Entry 5ZEU (electron microscopy, 3.70 A resolution); this record covers chains a and q of the 22 polymer chains in the assembly.

Chain a:
Molecule: 16S rRNA
Source organism: Mycobacterium smegmatis (strain ATCC 700084 / mc(2)155)
Sequence (1528 nucleotides; row label = number of the first residue in the row):
     1 UUUUUGUUUG GAGAGUUUGA UCCUGGCUCA GGACGAACGC UGGCGGCGUG CUUAACACAU
    61 GCAAGUCGAA CGGAAAGGCC CUUUCGGGGG UACUCGAGUG GCGAACGGGU GAGUAACACG
   121 UGGGUGAUCU GCCCUGCACU UUGGGAUAAG CCUGGGAAAC UGGGUCUAAU ACCGAAUACA
   181 CCCUGCUGGU CGCAUGGCCU GGUAGGGGAA AGCUUUUGCG GUGUGGGAUG GGCCCGCGGC
   241 CUAUCAGCUU GUUGGUGGGG UGAUGGCCUA CCAAGGCGAC GACGGGUAGC CGGCCUGAGA
   301 GGGUGACCGG CCACACUGGG ACUGAGAUAC GGCCCAGACU CCUACGGGAG GCAGCAGUGG
   361 GGAAUAUUGC ACAAUGGGCG CAAGCCUGAU GCAGCGACGC CGCGUGAGGG AUGACGGCCU
   421 UCGGGUUGUA AACCUCUUUC AGCACAGACG AAGCGCAAGU GACGGUAUGU GCAGAAGAAG
   481 GACCGGCCAA CUACGUGCCA GCAGCCGCGG UAAUACGUAG GGUCCGAGCG UUGUCCGGAA
   541 UUACUGGGCG UAAAGAGCUC GUAGGUGGUU UGUCGCGUUG UUCGUGAAAA CUCACAGCUU
   601 AACUGUGGGC GUGCGGGCGA UACGGGCAGA CUAGAGUACU GCAGGGGAGA CUGGAAUUCC
   661 UGGUGUAGCG GUGGAAUGCG CAGAUAUCAG GAGGAACACC GGUGGCGAAG GCGGGUCUCU
   721 GGGCAGUAAC UGACGCUGAG GAGCGAAAGC GUGGGGAGCG AACAGGAUUA GAUACCCUGG
   781 UAGUCCACGC CGUAAACGGU GGGUACUAGG UGUGGGUUUC CUUCCUUGGG AUCCGUGCCG
   841 UAGCUAACGC AUUAAGUACC CCGCCUGGGG AGUACGGCCG CAAGGCUAAA ACUCAAAGGA
   901 AUUGACGGGG GCCCGCACAA GCGGCGGAGC AUGUGGAUUA AUUCGAUGCA ACGCGAAGAA
   961 CCUUACCUGG GUUUGACAUG CACAGGACGC CGGCAGAGAU GUCGGUUCCC UUGUGGCCUG
  1021 UGUGCAGGUG GUGCAUGGCU GUCGUCAGCU CGUGUCGUGA GAUGUUGGGU UAAGUCCCGC
  1081 AACGAGCGCA ACCCUUGUCU CAUGUUGCCA GCACGUUAUG GUGGGGACUC GUGAGAGACU
  1141 GCCGGGGUCA ACUCGGAGGA AGGUGGGGAU GACGUCAAGU CAUCAUGCCC CUUAUGUCCA
  1201 GGGCUUCACA CAUGCUACAA UGGCCGGUAC AAAGGGCUGC GAUGCCGUGA GGUGGAGCGA
  1261 AUCCUUUCAA AGCCGGUCUC AGUUCGGAUC GGGGUCUGCA ACUCGACCCC GUGAAGUCGG
  1321 AGUCGCUAGU AAUCGCAGAU CAGCAACGCU GCGGUGAAUA CGUUCCCGGG CCUUGUACAC
  1381 ACCGCCCGUC ACGUCAUGAA AGUCGGUAAC ACCCGAAGCC GGUGGCCUAA CCCUUGUGGA
  1441 GGGAGCCGUC GAAGGUGGGA UCGGCGAUUG GGACGAAGUC GUAACAAGGU AGCCGUACCG
  1501 GAAGGUGCGG CUGGAUCACC UCCUUUCU
Not modelled in the structure: 1-8, 823-826, 1519-1528

Chain q:
Molecule: 30S ribosomal protein S17
Source organism: Mycobacterium smegmatis (strain ATCC 700084 / mc(2)155)
Reference sequence: A0QSE0 (RS17_MYCS2); residues 1-98 here = UniProt positions 1-98
Amino-acid sequence (98 residues; row label = number of the first residue in the row):
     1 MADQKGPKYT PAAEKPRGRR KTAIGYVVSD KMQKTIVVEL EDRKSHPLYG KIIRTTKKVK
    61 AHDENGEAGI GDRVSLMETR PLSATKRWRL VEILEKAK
Not modelled in the structure: 1-5, 98
UniProt features mapped onto this chain:
  - cross-link: Lys96 (Isoglutamyl lysine isopeptide (Lys-Gln) (interchain with Q-Cter in protein Pup))

Chain a / chain q interface:
Pairs across the interface (81):
  G123(a) - Arg19(q)  sugar contact
  G123(a) - Lys21(q)  hydrogen bond to the sugar
  G123(a) - Glu78(q)  hydrogen bond to the base
  G124(a) - Gly18(q)  sugar contact
  G124(a) - Arg19(q)  sugar contact
  G124(a) - Arg20(q)  hydrogen bond to the sugar
  U125(a) - Arg17(q)  phosphate contact
  U125(a) - Gly18(q)  phosphate contact
  U125(a) - Arg20(q)  sugar contact
  G126(a) - Arg17(q)  hydrogen bond to the base
  A127(a) - Arg20(q)  salt bridge to the phosphate
  A127(a) - Arg80(q)  salt bridge to the phosphate
  A127(a) - Pro81(q)  base contact
  G136(a) - Gly6(q)  hydrogen bond to the phosphate
  G136(a) - Pro7(q)  hydrogen bond to the sugar
  G136(a) - Lys8(q)  hydrogen bond to the base
  C137(a) - Gly6(q)  sugar contact
  C137(a) - Lys8(q)  sugar contact
  G192(a) - Arg17(q)  sugar contact
  C193(a) - Arg17(q)  hydrogen bond to the base
  C193(a) - Gly18(q)  base contact
  C193(a) - Arg20(q)  hydrogen bond to the base
  C193(a) - Met77(q)  sugar contact
  A194(a) - Arg89(q)  hydrogen bond to the base
  U195(a) - Arg80(q)  base contact
  C199(a) - Tyr9(q)  hydrogen bond to the phosphate
  U200(a) - Tyr9(q)  sugar contact
  G225(a) - Lys8(q)  sugar contact
  G225(a) - Tyr9(q)  sugar contact
  G225(a) - Thr10(q)  hydrogen bond to the sugar
  G226(a) - Thr10(q)  hydrogen bond to the sugar
  G227(a) - Ala12(q)  phosphate contact
  A228(a) - Lys15(q)  salt bridge to the phosphate
  C234(a) - Pro81(q)  sugar contact
  C234(a) - Arg87(q)  hydrogen bond to the phosphate
  C235(a) - Glu78(q)  sugar contact
  C235(a) - Arg87(q)  salt bridge to the phosphate
  G236(a) - Lys57(q)  hydrogen bond to the phosphate
  C237(a) - Lys44(q)  phosphate contact
  C237(a) - Lys57(q)  phosphate contact
  U253(a) - Met32(q)  base contact
  G254(a) - Met32(q)  sugar contact
  G254(a) - Gln33(q)  hydrogen bond to the sugar
  G254(a) - Thr35(q)  hydrogen bond to the sugar
  G254(a) - Lys60(q)  phosphate contact
  G254(a) - Ser83(q)  hydrogen bond to the phosphate
  G254(a) - Ala84(q)  phosphate contact
  G254(a) - Lys86(q)  hydrogen bond to the phosphate
  G255(a) - Gln33(q)  sugar contact
  G255(a) - His62(q)  salt bridge to the phosphate
  U256(a) - Lys34(q)  salt bridge to the phosphate
  U264(a) - Arg80(q)  hydrogen bond to the sugar
  U264(a) - Pro81(q)  hydrogen bond to the sugar
  G265(a) - Arg80(q)  salt bridge to the phosphate
  G265(a) - Pro81(q)  sugar contact
  G265(a) - Leu82(q)  sugar contact
  G265(a) - Ser83(q)  sugar contact
  C267(a) - Ala84(q)  phosphate contact
  A273(a) - Gln33(q)  hydrogen bond to the sugar
  G275(a) - Lys31(q)  phosphate contact
  G275(a) - Met32(q)  hydrogen bond to the sugar
  G276(a) - Ser29(q)  hydrogen bond to the phosphate
  G276(a) - Val37(q)  phosphate contact
  G276(a) - Lys60(q)  hydrogen bond to the phosphate
  C277(a) - Val37(q)  phosphate contact
  C277(a) - Lys60(q)  salt bridge to the phosphate
  G278(a) - Lys58(q)  salt bridge to the phosphate
  C280(a) - Arg54(q)  hydrogen bond to the base
  C280(a) - Thr55(q)  base contact
  C280(a) - Thr56(q)  hydrogen bond to the base
  G301(a) - Leu48(q)  sugar contact
  C544(a) - Leu48(q)  sugar contact
  C544(a) - Tyr49(q)  sugar contact
  G565(a) - Lys51(q)  phosphate contact
  G565(a) - Arg54(q)  phosphate contact
  U566(a) - Lys51(q)  phosphate contact
  C576(a) - Arg43(q)  base contact
  G577(a) - Arg43(q)  sugar contact
  G616(a) - Arg19(q)  hydrogen bond to the sugar
  G624(a) - Arg43(q)  base contact
  G625(a) - Arg43(q)  hydrogen bond to the sugar
Also at the interface, not in a pair above, chain a (49 interface residues in all): G122, G238, G239, G617, C627, C861
Also at the interface, not in a pair above, chain q (50 interface residues in all): Pro11, Ala13, Asp42, Pro47, Ile52, Glu64, Arg73, Thr85, Val91

Summary:
49 residues of chain a face 50 of chain q across their interface, with 29 hydrogen bonds and 9 salt bridges.
Among the polar pairs are G123(a)-Glu78(q), G126(a)-Arg17(q) and G136(a)-Lys8(q).
Here chain a is 16S rRNA and chain q is 30S ribosomal protein S17, both from Mycobacterium smegmatis (strain
ATCC 700084 / mc(2)155). Entry 5ZEU (M. smegmatis P/P state 30S ribosomal subunit) was determined by electron
microscopy (same publication as 5ZEB, 5ZEP, 5ZET and 5ZEY).
